4IMZ - chains A and B; structure by X-ray diffraction, 1.70 A resolution.

== Chain A ==
Protein: Genome polyprotein
From: Norovirus Hu/1968/US
Notes: EC 3.6.1.15, 3.4.22.66, 2.7.7.48; fragment: norwalk virus protease
Reference sequence: Q83883 (POLG_NVN68); residues 1-181 here correspond to UniProt positions 1101-1281 (UniProt number = residue number + 1100)
Amino-acid sequence (183 residues; each row starts with the number of its first residue; numbers below 1 keep their minus sign (Asp-1 is residue -1)):
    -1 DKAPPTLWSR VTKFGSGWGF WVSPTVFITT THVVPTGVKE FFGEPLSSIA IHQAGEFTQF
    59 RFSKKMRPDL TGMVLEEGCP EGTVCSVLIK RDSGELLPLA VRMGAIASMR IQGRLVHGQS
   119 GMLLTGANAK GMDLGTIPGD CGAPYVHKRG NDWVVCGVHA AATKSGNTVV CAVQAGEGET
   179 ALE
Unresolved in the structure: 124-132, 180
Differences from the reference sequence: expression tag (-1 to 0)
Swiss-Prot annotation at these positions:
  - active site (For 3CLpro activity): His30, Glu54, Cys139
  - site: Glu181 (Cleavage)

== Chain B ==
Protein: peptide inhibitor, syc 10
Amino-acid sequence (4 residues; each row starts with the number of its first residue):
     1 XLFX
Modified positions: PHQ (benzyl chlorocarbonate) at position 1; 1HB ((4S)-4-amino-5-hydroxy-N,N-dimethylpentanamide) at position 4

== Chain A / chain B interface ==
Pairs across the interface (24):
  His30(A) with Phe3(B); 1HB_4(B), hydrogen bond (side chain-backbone)
  Glu54(A) with Phe3(B)
  Ile109(A) with PHQ_1(B); Phe3(B)
  Gln110(A) with PHQ_1(B); Leu2(B); Phe3(B), hydrogen bond (side chain-backbone)
  Val114(A) with Phe3(B), hydrophobic
  Thr134(A) with 1HB_4(B)
  Ile135(A) with 1HB_4(B)
  Pro136(A) with 1HB_4(B)
  Cys139(A) with 1HB_4(B), covalent bond
  His157(A) with 1HB_4(B)
  Ala158(A) with Phe3(B); 1HB_4(B), hydrogen bond (backbone-backbone)
  Ala159(A) with Leu2(B)
  Ala160(A) with PHQ_1(B); Leu2(B), hydrogen bond (backbone-backbone); 1HB_4(B)
  Thr161(A) with PHQ_1(B)
  Lys162(A) with Leu2(B)
  Thr166(A) with PHQ_1(B)
  Val168(A) with PHQ_1(B)
Other interface residues (no listed pair), chain A (20 interface residues in all): Arg108, Arg112, Gly164

== Summary ==
The interface between chain A and chain B involves 20 residues on one side and 4 on the other; the contacts
include 1 covalent bond and 4 hydrogen bonds. Among the polar pairs are His30(A)-1HB_4(B), Gln110(A)-Phe3(B)
and Ala158(A)-1HB_4(B).
Here chain A is Genome polyprotein (Norovirus Hu/1968/US) and chain B is peptide inhibitor, syc 10. Entry 4IMZ
(Structural Basis of Substrate Specificity and Protease Inhibition in Norwalk Virus) was determined by X-ray
diffraction (same publication as 4IMQ, 4IN1 and 4IN2).
